PDB entry 5FKV | electron microscopy, 8.04 A resolution (very low resolution: no residue pairs are listed; an interface is given only as per-side residue counts) | chains B and C of the 7 polymer chains in the assembly

# Chain B (and C)
Protein: DNA polymerase III beta
Source organism: Escherichia coli K-12
Notes: EC 2.7.7.7; chain C of this document is another copy of the same molecule, construct and numbering; everything in this record applies to it too
UniProtKB: P0A988 (DPO3B_ECOLI); residue numbers follow UniProt; this construct covers 1-366
Chain sequence (366 residues; each row starts with the number of its first residue):
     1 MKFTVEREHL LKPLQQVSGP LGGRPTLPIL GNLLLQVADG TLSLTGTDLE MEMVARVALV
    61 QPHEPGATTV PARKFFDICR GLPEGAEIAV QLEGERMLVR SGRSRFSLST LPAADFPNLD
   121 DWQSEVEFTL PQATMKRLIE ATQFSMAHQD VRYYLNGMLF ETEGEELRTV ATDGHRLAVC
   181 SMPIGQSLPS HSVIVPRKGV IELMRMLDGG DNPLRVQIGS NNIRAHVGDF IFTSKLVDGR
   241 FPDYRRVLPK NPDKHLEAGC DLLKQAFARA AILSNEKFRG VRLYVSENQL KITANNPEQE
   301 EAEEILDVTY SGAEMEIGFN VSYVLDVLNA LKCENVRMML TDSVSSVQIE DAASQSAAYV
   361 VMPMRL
Curated features (UniProtKB/Swiss-Prot):
  - binding site (DNA): R24, R73, Q149, Y153, Y154
  - mutagenesis: R24 (R24A: Mild defect in DNA replication, impaired loading of clamp on DNA, polymerase speed is wild-type. More severe replication defect and very poor clamp loading; when associated with A-149), G66 (G66E: In dnaN159; a temperature- and UV-sensitive mutation, displays altered DNA polymerase usage, chronically induced SOS response; when associated with A-174), A133 (A133T: Reduction of synthesis of beta*, probably due to mutation of its promoter), M135 (M135L: 3-fold reduction of synthesis of beta*, probably due to loss of its start codon), M146 (M146L: No effect on synthesis of beta*), Q149 (Q149A: Mild defect in DNA replication, impaired loading of clamp on DNA, polymerase speed is wild-type. More severe replication defect and very poor clamp loading; when associated with A-24), Y153 to Y154 (Very poor loading of clamp on DNA, polymerase speed is wild-type), G174 (G174A: In dnaN159; a temperature- and UV-sensitive mutation, displays altered DNA polymerase usage, chronically induced SOS response; when associated with A-66), Q265 to L366 (In dnaN806; temperature sensitive), I272 to L273 (Monomeric in solution, binds very tightly to subunit delta (holA). The monomer binds tightly to linear and circular DNA. Cannot bind both Pol III and IV simultaneously)

# How chain B and chain C interact
At this resolution (8 A) residue pairs are not listed: 29 residues of chain B and 28 of chain C lie at the interface.

# Summary
29 residues of chain B and 28 residues of chain C are in contact. Curated annotation (UniProt) lists 5
DNA-binding residues and 13 mutagenesis sites on chain B.
Both chains are DNA polymerase III beta (Escherichia coli K-12). Entry 5FKV (cryo-EM structure of the E. coli
replicative DNA polymerase complex bound to DNA (DNA polymerase III ...) was determined by electron microscopy
(same publication as 5FKU and 5FKW).
